8DIQ - chains D and E of the 6 polymer chains in the assembly; structure by X-ray diffraction, 2.40 A resolution.

== Chain D ==
Protein: Tubulin beta-2B chain
Source organism: Sus scrofa
Reference sequence: A0A287AGU7 (A0A287AGU7_PIG); residue numbers follow UniProt; this construct covers 1-445
Chain sequence (445 residues; each row starts with the number of its first residue):
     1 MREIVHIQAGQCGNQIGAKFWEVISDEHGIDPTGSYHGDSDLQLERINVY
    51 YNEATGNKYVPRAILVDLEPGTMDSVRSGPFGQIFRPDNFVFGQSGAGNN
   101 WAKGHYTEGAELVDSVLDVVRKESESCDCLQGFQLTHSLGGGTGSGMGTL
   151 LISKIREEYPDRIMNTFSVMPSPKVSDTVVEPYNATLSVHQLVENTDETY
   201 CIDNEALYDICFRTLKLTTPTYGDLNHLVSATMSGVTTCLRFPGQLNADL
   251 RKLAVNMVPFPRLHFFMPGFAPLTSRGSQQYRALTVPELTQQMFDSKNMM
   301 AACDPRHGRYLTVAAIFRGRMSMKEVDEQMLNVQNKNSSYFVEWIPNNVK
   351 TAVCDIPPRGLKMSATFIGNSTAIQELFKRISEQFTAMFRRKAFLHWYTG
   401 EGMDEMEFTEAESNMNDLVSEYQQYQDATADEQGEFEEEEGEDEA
Not modelled in the structure: 274-283, 431-445
Bound ions: Mg2+: Q11 (together with GTP)
Ligand contacts:
  - GTP (guanosine-5'-triphosphate): G10, Q11, C12, Q15, I16, D67, A97, G98, N99, S138, G140, G141, G142, T143, G144, V169, P171, V175, S176, E181, N204, L207, Y222, L225, N226, V229
  - JVI (4-[2-(ethylamino)-6,7-dihydro-5H-cyclopenta[d]pyrimidin-4-yl]-7-methoxy-3,4-dihydroquinoxalin-2(1H)-one): Y200, V236, C239, L240, L246, A248, D249, K252, L253, N256, M257, T312, V313, A314, A315, I316, N348, V349, K350, T351, A352

== Chain E ==
Protein: Stathmin-4
Source organism: Rattus norvegicus
Reference sequence: P63043 (STMN4_RAT); residues 5-145 here correspond to UniProt positions 49-189 (UniProt number = residue number + 44)
Chain sequence (143 residues; numbered 3 to 145; the number before each row is that of its first residue):
     3 MADMEVIELNKCTSGQSFEVILKPPSFDGVPEFNASLPRRRDPSLEEIQK
    53 KLEAAEERRKYQEAELLKHLAEKREHEREVIQKAIEENNNFIKMAKEKLA
   103 QKMESNKENREAHLAAMLERLQEKDKHAEEVRKNKELKEEASR
Not modelled in the structure: 3-5, 30-43, 141-145
Construct notes: expression tag (3-4)
Swiss-Prot annotation at these positions:
  - modified residue: S46 (Phosphoserine)

== Chain D / chain E interface ==
Residue-residue contacts (24; chain D residue first):
  Y106(D) with H129(E), hydrogen bond; A130(E), hydrophobic; V133(E), hydrophobic; R134(E), hydrogen bond (backbone-side chain)
  A110(D) with R134(E)
  S153(D) with L123(E)
  K154(D) with D127(E), salt bridge
  R156(D) with L123(E)
  E157(D) with L120(E); L123(E); Q124(E); D127(E)
  P160(D) with M119(E), hydrophobic
  Q191(D) with K126(E), hydrogen bond
  N195(D) with L123(E)
  G400(D) with K137(E)
  E401(D) with V133(E); K137(E), salt bridge
  G402(D) with V133(E); N136(E), hydrogen bond (backbone-side chain); K137(E)
  M403(D) with V133(E)
  D404(D) with N136(E)
  E407(D) with H129(E), salt bridge
Also at the interface, not in a pair above, chain D (17 interface residues in all): T107, D161
Also at the interface, not in a pair above, chain E (14 interface residues in all): R112, L116

== Summary ==
17 residues of chain D face 14 of chain E across their interface, with 4 hydrogen bonds and 3 salt bridges.
Polar pairs include K154(D)-D127(E), E401(D)-K137(E) and E407(D)-H129(E). Chain D binds GTP and compound JVI.
Chain D is Tubulin beta-2B chain (Sus scrofa) and chain E is Stathmin-4 (Rattus norvegicus); the structure,
Tubulin-RB3_SLD-TTL in complex with SB226, was determined by X-ray diffraction.
